PDB entry 8I84 | X-ray diffraction, 2.20 A resolution | chains A and D of the 3 polymer chains in the assembly

Chain A:
Name: Viomycin kinase
Organism: Streptosporangium roseum
UniProtKB: D2B3F1 (D2B3F1_STRRD); residue numbers follow UniProt; this construct covers 1-286
Chain sequence (286 residues; row label = number of the first residue in the row):
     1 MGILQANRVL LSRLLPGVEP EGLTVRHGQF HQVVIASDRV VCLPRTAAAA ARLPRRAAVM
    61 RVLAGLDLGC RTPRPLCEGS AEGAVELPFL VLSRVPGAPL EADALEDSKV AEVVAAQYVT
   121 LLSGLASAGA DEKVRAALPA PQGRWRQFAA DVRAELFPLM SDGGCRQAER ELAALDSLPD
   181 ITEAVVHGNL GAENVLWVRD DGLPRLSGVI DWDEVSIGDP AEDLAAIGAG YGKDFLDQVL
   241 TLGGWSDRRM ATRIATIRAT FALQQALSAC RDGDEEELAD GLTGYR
Unresolved in the structure: 80-87
Differences from the reference sequence: engineered mutation Asn-189 (Asp in D2B3F1)
What the authors report for this chain:
  - binding site for Kbe-dpp-ual-myn-dpp-ala (chain D): Glu-193, Glu-214, Phe-261, Gln-264, Gln-265, Glu-277
  - mutagenesis - D189N: abolished catalytic activity

Chain D:
Name: Kbe-dpp-ual-myn-dpp-ala
Organism: Saccharothrix mutabilis subsp. capreolus
Chain sequence (6 residues; each row starts with the number of its first residue):
     1 XXXXXA
Modified positions: KBE (beta-lysine) at position 1, DPP (diaminopropanoic acid) at position 2, UAL ((2Z)-2-amino-3-(carbamoylamino)prop-2-enoic acid) at position 3, MYN ((2S)-amino[(4R)-2-amino-1,4,5,6-tetrahydropyrimidin-4-yl]ethanoic acid) at position 4, DPP (diaminopropanoic acid) at position 5
Glycans and other covalent adducts: covalent link DPP_2/Ala-6

Interface between chain A and chain D:
Residue-residue contacts - 26 pairs, chain A then chain D:
  Gly-188(A) / DPP_5(D)  hydrogen bond (backbone-backbone)
  Asn-189(A) / MYN_4(D)
  Asn-189(A) / DPP_5(D)
  Asn-189(A) / Ala-6(D)  hydrogen bond (side chain-backbone)
  Gly-191(A) / MYN_4(D)
  Glu-193(A) / KBE_1(D)
  Glu-193(A) / MYN_4(D)
  Glu-214(A) / DPP_5(D)  hydrogen bond (side chain-backbone)
  Glu-214(A) / Ala-6(D)
  Ala-226(A) / MYN_4(D)
  Ala-229(A) / UAL_3(D)
  Phe-261(A) / UAL_3(D)
  Phe-261(A) / MYN_4(D)
  Phe-261(A) / DPP_5(D)
  Ala-262(A) / UAL_3(D)
  Gln-264(A) / DPP_5(D)  hydrogen bond (side chain-backbone)
  Gln-265(A) / KBE_1(D)
  Gln-265(A) / DPP_2(D)
  Gln-265(A) / UAL_3(D)  hydrogen bond (side chain-backbone)
  Ser-268(A) / KBE_1(D)
  Ala-269(A) / KBE_1(D)
  Asp-272(A) / KBE_1(D)
  Asp-274(A) / KBE_1(D)
  Glu-277(A) / KBE_1(D)
  Glu-277(A) / DPP_2(D)
  Asp-280(A) / UAL_3(D)
Also at the interface, not in a pair above, chain A (21 interface residues in all): Leu-190, Asn-194, Gly-230, Gly-281

Overview:
Chain A and chain D form an interface of 21 and 6 residues respectively, with 5 hydrogen bonds. Polar pairs
include Asn-189(A)/Ala-6(D), Glu-214(A)/DPP_5(D) and Gln-264(A)/DPP_5(D). The paper reports a binding site for
Kbe-dpp-ual-myn-dpp-ala (chain D) at Glu-193(A), Glu-214(A) and Phe-261(A) among others; D189N of chain A
abolishes catalytic activity.
Here chain A is Viomycin kinase (Streptosporangium roseum) and chain D is Kbe-dpp-ual-myn-dpp-ala
(Saccharothrix mutabilis subsp. capreolus). Entry 8I84 (Crystal structure of Cph001-D189N in complex with CMN
IIB) was determined by X-ray diffraction together with 8I82, 8I89, 8I8G and 8I8H from the same study.
